Entry 3TA3 (X-ray diffraction, 2.70 A resolution); this record covers chains A and C of the 4 polymer chains in the assembly.

Chain A:
Protein: Antigen-presenting glycoprotein CD1d1
Source organism: Mus musculus
UniProt: P11609 (CD1D1_MOUSE); residues 1-279 here correspond to UniProt positions 19-297 (UniProt number = residue number + 18)
Amino-acid sequence (285 residues; numbered 1 to 285; the number before each row is that of its first residue):
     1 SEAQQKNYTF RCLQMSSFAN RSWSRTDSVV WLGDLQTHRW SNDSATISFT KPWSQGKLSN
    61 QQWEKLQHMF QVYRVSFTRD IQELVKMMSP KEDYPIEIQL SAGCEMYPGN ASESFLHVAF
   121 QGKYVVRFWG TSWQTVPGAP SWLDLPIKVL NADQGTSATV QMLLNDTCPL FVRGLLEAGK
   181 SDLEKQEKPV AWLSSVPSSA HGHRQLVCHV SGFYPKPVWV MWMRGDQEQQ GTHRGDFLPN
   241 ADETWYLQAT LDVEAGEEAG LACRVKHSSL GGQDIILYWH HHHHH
Unresolved in the structure: 1-6, 198-203, 280-285
Construct notes: variant His201 (Asp219 in P11609); expression tag (280-285)
Swiss-Prot annotation at these positions:
  - binding site (a D-galactosylceramide): Asp80, Asp153 to Thr156
  - glycosylation (N-linked (GlcNAc...) asparagine): Asn7, Asn20, Asn42, Asn110, Asn165
Cystine bridges: Cys104-Cys168, Cys208-Cys263
Covalent attachments: N-acetylglucosamine (NAG) linked to Asn20, Asn42; glycan linked to Asn165
Ligand contacts: 3TF ((2S)-1-(alpha-D-glucopyranosyloxy)-3-(hexadecanoyloxy)propan-2-yl (11Z)-octadec-11-enoate): Cys12, Gln14, Ser28, Val30, Trp40, Ile47, Trp63, Met69, Phe70, Tyr73, Ser76, Phe77, Asp80, Ile81, Leu84, Val85, Met88, Glu92, Ile96, Leu100, Ala102, Val118, Phe120, Val126, Trp133, Trp142, Leu143, Leu150, Asp153, Gly155, Thr156, Thr159, Val160, Leu163
Reported in the primary citation:
  - binding site for 3TF: Asp153, Gly155, Thr156
  - mutagenesis - L84V: decreased expression
  - mutagenesis - L84F, V149L: abolished signaling in response to 3TF
  - mutagenesis - L150V: decreased signaling in response to 3TF

Chain C:
Protein: Valpha14 chimera (mouse variable domain, human constant domain)
Source organism: Mus musculus, Homo sapiens
Amino-acid sequence (209 residues; row label = number of the first residue in the row; note: 3 numbers in that range are skipped by the numbering (no residue carries them; nothing is unmodelled there); numbers below 1 keep their minus sign (Met-1 is residue -1)):
    -1 MKTQVEQSPQ SLVVRQGENC VLQCNYSVTP DNHLRWFKQD TGKGLVSLTV LVDQKDKTSN
    59 GRY
    63 SATLDKDAKH STLHITATLL DDTATYICVV GDRGSALG
   103 RLHFGAGTQL IVIPDIQNPD PAVYQLRDSK SSDKSVCLFT DFDSQTNVSQ SKDSDVYITD
   163 KCVLDMRSMD FKSNSAVAWS NKSDFACANA FNNSIIPEDT FFPSPESS
Unresolved in the structure: -1 to 0, 185, 207-210
Cystine bridges: Cys22-Cys90, Cys139-Cys189
Ligand contacts: 3TF ((2S)-1-(alpha-D-glucopyranosyloxy)-3-(hexadecanoyloxy)propan-2-yl (11Z)-octadec-11-enoate): Pro28, Asn30, Asp94, Arg95, Gly96
Reported in the primary citation:
  - binding site for 3TF: Asn30, Gly96

Interface between chain A and chain C:
Pairs across the interface - 18 pairs, chain A then chain C:
  Val72(A) - Thr27(C)
  Val72(A) - Pro28(C)
  Ser76(A) - Pro28(C)
  Ser76(A) - Arg95(C)  hydrogen bond (backbone-side chain)
  Arg79(A) - Asp94(C)  salt bridge
  Arg79(A) - Arg95(C)
  Arg79(A) - Leu99(C)  hydrogen bond (side chain-backbone)
  Arg79(A) - Gly100(C)
  Arg79(A) - Arg103(C)
  Asp80(A) - Arg95(C)  salt bridge
  Asp80(A) - Leu99(C)
  Glu83(A) - Leu99(C)
  Glu83(A) - Arg103(C)  salt bridge
  Leu84(A) - Leu99(C)  hydrophobic
  Val149(A) - Ser97(C)
  Val149(A) - Leu99(C)  hydrophobic
  Ala152(A) - Gly96(C)
  Asp153(A) - Gly96(C)  hydrogen bond (side chain-backbone)
Interface residues without a listed pair, chain A (10 interface residues in all): Leu150
Interface residues without a listed pair, chain C (10 interface residues in all): Asn30
From the paper, about this interface:
  - pairs named by the authors: Leu84(A)-Leu99(C) (hydrophobic contact), Val149(A)-Leu99(C) (hydrophobic contact), Leu150(A)-Leu99(C) (hydrophobic contact)

Summary:
Chain A and chain C each contribute 10 residues to their interface, with 3 hydrogen bonds and 3 salt bridges.
Among the polar pairs are Arg79(A)-Asp94(C), Asp80(A)-Arg95(C) and Glu83(A)-Arg103(C). The authors report
hydrophobic contacts between Leu84(A) and Leu99(C), Val149(A) and Leu99(C) and Leu150(A) and Leu99(C). The
paper reports a binding site for 3TF at Asp153(A), Gly155(A) and Asn30(C) among others; L84F and V149L of
chain A abolish signaling in response to 3TF; 4 substitutions were tested in all.
Here chain A is Antigen-presenting glycoprotein CD1d1 (Mus musculus) and chain C is Valpha14 chimera (mouse
variable domain, human constant domain) (Mus musculus, Homo sapiens). Entry 3TA3 (Structure of the mouse
CD1d-Glc-DAG-s2-iNKT TCR complex) was determined by X-ray diffraction.
